PDB entry 7NEQ | electron microscopy, 3.12 A resolution | chains A and B of the 6 polymer chains in the assembly

Chain A (and B):
Protein: ATP-binding cassette sub-family G member 2
Source organism: Homo sapiens
Notes: EC 7.6.2.2; chain B of this document is another copy of the same molecule, construct and numbering; everything in this record applies to it too
Reference sequence: Q9UNQ0 (ABCG2_HUMAN); residue numbers follow UniProt; this construct covers 1-655
Amino-acid sequence (655 residues; row label = number of the first residue in the row):
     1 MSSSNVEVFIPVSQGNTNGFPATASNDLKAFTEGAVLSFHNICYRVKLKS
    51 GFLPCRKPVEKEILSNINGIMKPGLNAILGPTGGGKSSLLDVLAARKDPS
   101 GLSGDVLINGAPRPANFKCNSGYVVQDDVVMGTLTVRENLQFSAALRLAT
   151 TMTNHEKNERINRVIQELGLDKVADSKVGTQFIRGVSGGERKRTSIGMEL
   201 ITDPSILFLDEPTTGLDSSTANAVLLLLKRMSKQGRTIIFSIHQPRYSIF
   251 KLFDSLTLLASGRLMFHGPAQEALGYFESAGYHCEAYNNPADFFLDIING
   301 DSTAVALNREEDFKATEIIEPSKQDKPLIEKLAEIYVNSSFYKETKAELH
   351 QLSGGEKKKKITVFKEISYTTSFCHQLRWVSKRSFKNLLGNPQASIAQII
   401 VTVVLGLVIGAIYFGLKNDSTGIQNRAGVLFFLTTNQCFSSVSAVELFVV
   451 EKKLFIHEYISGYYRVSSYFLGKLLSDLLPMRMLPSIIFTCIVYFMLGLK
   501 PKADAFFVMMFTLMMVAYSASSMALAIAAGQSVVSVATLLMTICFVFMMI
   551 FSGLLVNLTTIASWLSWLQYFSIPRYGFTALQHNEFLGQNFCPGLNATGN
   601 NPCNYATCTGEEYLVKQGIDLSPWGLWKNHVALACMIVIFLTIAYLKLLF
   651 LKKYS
Not modelled in the structure: 1-34, 47-60, 302-327, 355-368, 655
Disulfides: Cys592-Cys608
Glycans and other covalent adducts: N-acetylglucosamine (NAG) linked to Asn596
Small-molecule neighbours:
  - tariquidar (R1H): Phe432, Thr435, Asn436, Phe439, Ser440, Val442, Thr542, Val546, Met549
  - U9N ([(2S)-3-[2-azanylethoxy(oxidanyl)phosphoryl]oxy-2-decanoyloxy-propyl] octadecanoate): Ala526, Ile527, Leu540, Ile543, Cys544, Phe547, Met548, Phe551, Leu568, Phe571, Ile643, Lys647
UniProt features mapped onto this chain:
  - binding site (ATP): Gly80 to Ser87, Arg184 to Glu190, Glu211, His243
  - site (Not glycosylated): Asn418, Asn557
  - modified residue: Thr362 (Phosphothreonine)
  - glycosylation: Asn596 (N-linked (GlcNAc...) asparagine)
  - natural variant: Val12 (V12M: Found in Jr(a-) blood group phenotype), Gln141 (Q141K: Associated with high serum levels of uric acid and increased risk of gout), Arg147 (R147W: Loss of protein expression), Thr153 (T153M: Decreased protein abundance), Lys360 (deletion: No effect on protein abundance), Phe373 (F373C: Decreased protein abundance), Thr421 (T421A: No effect on protein abundance), Thr434 (T434M: No effect on protein abundance), Ser476 (S476P: No effect on protein abundance), Ser572 (S572R: Decreased protein abundance), Asp620 (D620N: No effect on protein abundance)
  - mutagenesis: Met71 (M71V: Decreased protein abundance. No effect on substrate transmembrane transport), Lys86 (K86M: Decreased protein abundance. Decreased localization to the plasma membrane and retained intracellularly. Loss of ATPase-coupled transmembrane transporter activity), Glu211 (E211Q: Decreased estrone-3 sulfate ATPase-coupled transmembrane transporter activity. Decreased substrate-induced ATP hydrolysis ...), Thr362 (T362A: Loss of phosphorylation by PIM1. Decreased localization to the plasma membrane. Decreased homooligomerization. Loss of function in resistance to drug treatment ...), Arg383 (R383C: Loss of protein expression), Asn418 (N418Q: No effect), Thr435 (T435A: No effect on stability. Increased estrone-3 sulfate ATPase-coupled transmembrane transporter activity. Increased substrate-induced ATP hydrolysis. Increased substrate transport ...), Asn436 (N436A: No effect on stability. Decreased estrone-3 sulfate ATPase-coupled transmembrane transporter activity. Decreased substrate-induced ATP hydrolysis. Decreased substrate transport), Phe439 (F439A: No effect on stability. Decreased estrone-3 sulfate ATPase-coupled transmembrane transporter activity. Decreased substrate-induced ATP hydrolysis. Decreased substrate transport), Arg482 (R482D: Decreases ATPase activity; R482G/N/S/T: Increases ATPase activity; R482K/I/M/Y: No change in ATPase activity; R482T/Y: Decreases transport activity), Val546 (V546A: No effect on stability. No effect on estrone-3 sulfate ATPase-coupled transmembrane transporter activity. No effect on substrate-induced ATP hydrolysis. No effect on substrate transport ...), Met549 (M549A: No effect on stability. No effect on estrone-3 sulfate ATPase-coupled transmembrane transporter activity. No effect on substrate-induced ATP hydrolysis. No effect on substrate transport), 7 further mutagenesis entries in UniProt
Reported in the primary citation:
  - binding site for tariquidar: Leu405, Phe432, Asn436, Phe439, Ser440, Val442, Thr542, Val546, Met549
  - mutagenesis - N436A, F439A: decreased catalytic activity
  - mutagenesis - N436A, F439A: abolished catalytic activity on tariquidar

Chain A / chain B interface:
Disulfides between the chains: Cys603(A)-Cys603(B)
Contacting residue pairs - 59 pairs, chain A then chain B:
  Ser218(A) - Gln244(B)
  Arg246(A) - Asp292(B)  hydrogen bond (side chain-backbone)
  Arg246(A) - Asp296(B)  salt bridge
  Tyr247(A) - Glu285(B)
  Tyr247(A) - Tyr287(B)
  Leu274(A) - Tyr287(B)  hydrophobic
  Cys284(A) - Tyr287(B)  hydrophobic
  Glu285(A) - Tyr247(B)
  Tyr287(A) - Tyr247(B)
  Tyr287(A) - Asn288(B)
  Tyr287(A) - Pro290(B)
  Asn288(A) - Tyr287(B)
  Asn288(A) - Asn288(B)
  Asn289(A) - Tyr287(B)
  Pro290(A) - Tyr287(B)
  Asp292(A) - Arg246(B)  salt bridge
  Asn299(A) - Ser218(B)
  Asn299(A) - Ser219(B)
  Ile409(A) - Ile550(B)  hydrophobic
  Ile412(A) - Phe551(B)  hydrophobic
  Tyr413(A) - Leu555(B)  hydrogen bond (side chain-backbone)
  Tyr413(A) - Val556(B)
  Thr421(A) - Asn557(B)
  Thr421(A) - Thr560(B)
  Gln424(A) - Gly553(B)
  Gln424(A) - Leu554(B)  hydrogen bond (side chain-backbone)
  Gln424(A) - Asn557(B)  hydrogen bond
  Gln424(A) - Gln617(B)
  Asn425(A) - Val556(B)
  Asn425(A) - Asn557(B)
  Asn425(A) - Thr560(B)
  Gly428(A) - Leu555(B)
  Phe431(A) - Leu555(B)  hydrophobic
  Phe432(A) - Ile550(B)  hydrophobic
  Phe547(A) - Leu405(B)  hydrophobic
  Ile550(A) - Ile412(B)  hydrophobic
  Ile550(A) - Phe432(B)  hydrophobic
  Phe551(A) - Ile412(B)  hydrophobic
  Gly553(A) - Gln424(B)
  Leu554(A) - Gln424(B)  hydrogen bond (backbone-side chain)
  Leu555(A) - Tyr413(B)
  Leu555(A) - Gln424(B)
  Leu555(A) - Gly428(B)
  Val556(A) - Tyr413(B)  hydrophobic
  Val556(A) - Asn425(B)
  Asn557(A) - Thr421(B)
  Asn557(A) - Gln424(B)  hydrogen bond
  Asn557(A) - Asn425(B)
  Thr560(A) - Thr421(B)
  Thr560(A) - Asn425(B)
  Leu565(A) - Ile412(B)  hydrophobic
  Cys592(A) - Tyr605(B)  hydrophobic
  Pro593(A) - Tyr605(B)  hydrogen bond (backbone-side chain)
  Cys603(A) - Cys603(B)  disulfide
  Tyr605(A) - Cys592(B)  hydrophobic
  Tyr605(A) - Pro593(B)  hydrogen bond (side chain-backbone)
  Tyr605(A) - Ala606(B)
  Ala606(A) - Tyr605(B)
  Gln617(A) - Gln424(B)
Interface residues without a listed pair, chain A (49 interface residues in all): Ser219, Asn222, Ser248, Ala286, Leu295, Asp296, Leu405, Ala411, Val429, Ile561, Leu595, Cys608
Interface residues without a listed pair, chain B (44 interface residues in all): Leu274, Ala286, Asn299, Val408, Ile409, Phe431, Val546, Phe547, Met549, Ile561, Leu565

Summary:
The interface between chain A and chain B involves 49 residues on one side and 44 on the other; the contacts
include 1 disulfide bond, 8 hydrogen bonds and 2 salt bridges. Polar contacts include Arg246(A)-Asp296(B),
Asp292(A)-Arg246(B) and Tyr413(A)-Leu555(B). The paper reports a binding site for tariquidar at Leu405(A),
Phe432(A) and Asn436(A) among others; N436A and F439A of chain A reduce catalytic activity.
Chain A and chain B are both ATP-binding cassette sub-family G member 2 (Homo sapiens); the structure,
Structure of tariquidar-bound ABCG2, was determined by electron microscopy, deposited together with 7NEZ and
7NFD.
